8TUL - chains D and E of the 5 polymer chains in the assembly; structure by electron microscopy, 2.80 A resolution.

[Chain D (and E)]
Protein: Magnesium transporter MRS2 homolog, mitochondrial
From: Homo sapiens
Notes: chain E of this document is another copy of the same molecule, construct and numbering; everything in this record applies to it too
Reference sequence: Q9HD23 (MRS2_HUMAN); residue numbers follow UniProt; this construct covers 1-443
Chain sequence (451 residues; each row starts with the number of its first residue):
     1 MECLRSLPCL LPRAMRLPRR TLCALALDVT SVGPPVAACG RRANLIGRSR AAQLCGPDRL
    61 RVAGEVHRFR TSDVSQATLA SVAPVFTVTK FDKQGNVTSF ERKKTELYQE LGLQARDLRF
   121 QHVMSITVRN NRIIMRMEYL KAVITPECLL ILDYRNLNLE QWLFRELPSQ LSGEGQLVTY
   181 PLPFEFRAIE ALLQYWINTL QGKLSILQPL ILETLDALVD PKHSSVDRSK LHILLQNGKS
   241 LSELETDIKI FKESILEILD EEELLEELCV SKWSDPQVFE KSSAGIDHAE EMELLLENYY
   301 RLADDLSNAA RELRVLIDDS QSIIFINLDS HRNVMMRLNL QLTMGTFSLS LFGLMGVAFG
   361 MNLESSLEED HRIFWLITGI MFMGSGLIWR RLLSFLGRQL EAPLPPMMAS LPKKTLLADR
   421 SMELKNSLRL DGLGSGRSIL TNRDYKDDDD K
Disordered / not traced: 1-83, 401-451
Construct notes: expression tag (444-451)
From the paper describing this entry:
  - mutagenesis - R332A, M336A: unchanged growth in response to Mg2+
  - mutagenesis - E291K, R332A/M336A: increased growth in response to Mg2+

[How chain D and chain E interact]
Contacting residue pairs (106; chain D residue first):
  Arg-116(D) with Glu-291(E), salt bridge
  Gln-121(D) with Asn-298(E), hydrogen bond; Leu-302(E); Asp-305(E)
  His-122(D) with Asn-298(E), hydrogen bond; Arg-301(E), hydrogen bond; Leu-302(E); Asp-305(E), salt bridge
  Arg-129(D) with Leu-294(E)
  Ser-224(D) with Asn-333(E), hydrogen bond (backbone-side chain)
  Ser-225(D) with Ser-330(E), hydrogen bond (side chain-backbone); Asn-333(E); Val-334(E)
  Val-226(D) with Ile-326(E), hydrophobic; Ser-330(E), hydrogen bond (backbone-side chain)
  Arg-228(D) with Pro-221(E), hydrogen bond (side chain-backbone); Asn-327(E); Ser-330(E)
  Leu-231(D) with Ile-323(E); Ile-326(E), hydrophobic; Asn-327(E)
  His-232(D) with Val-219(E)
  Leu-235(D) with Val-219(E), hydrophobic; Asp-319(E); Ser-320(E); Ile-323(E), hydrophobic
  Lys-239(D) with Leu-316(E)
  Ser-242(D) with Glu-312(E)
  Glu-243(D) with Glu-312(E)
  Thr-246(D) with Asn-308(E); Arg-311(E), hydrogen bond; Glu-312(E), hydrogen bond
  Lys-249(D) with Asn-308(E), hydrogen bond; Arg-311(E)
  Ile-250(D) with Asn-308(E)
  Arg-314(D) with Asp-319(E), salt bridge
  Gln-321(D) with Ser-322(E), hydrogen bond; Ile-323(E)
  Phe-325(D) with Ser-322(E); Phe-325(E), hydrophobic; Ile-326(E), hydrophobic
  Leu-328(D) with Asp-329(E); Ser-330(E); Arg-332(E), hydrogen bond (backbone-side chain); Asn-333(E), hydrogen bond (backbone-side chain)
  Asp-329(D) with Asp-329(E); Arg-332(E), salt bridge
  His-331(D) with Gln-399(E), hydrogen bond (side chain-backbone); Leu-400(E), hydrogen bond (side chain-backbone)
  Arg-332(D) with Arg-332(E); Asn-333(E); Met-336(E)
  Val-334(D) with Gln-399(E)
  Met-335(D) with Asn-333(E); Met-336(E), hydrophobic; Arg-337(E)
  Met-336(D) with Met-336(E), hydrophobic
  Arg-337(D) with Gln-399(E), hydrogen bond
  Leu-338(D) with Phe-395(E), hydrophobic; Gln-399(E)
  Asn-339(D) with Asn-339(E); Leu-340(E); Thr-343(E), hydrogen bond
  Leu-342(D) with Leu-340(E), hydrophobic; Thr-343(E); Met-344(E), hydrophobic; Phe-347(E), hydrophobic; Leu-392(E), hydrophobic
  Gly-345(D) with Phe-347(E)
  Thr-346(D) with Phe-347(E)
  Leu-349(D) with Phe-347(E), hydrophobic; Ser-350(E); Leu-351(E), hydrophobic; Leu-354(E), hydrophobic
  Gly-353(D) with Leu-354(E)
  Gly-356(D) with Val-357(E); Met-361(E)
  Val-357(D) with Val-357(E)
  Phe-359(D) with Met-361(E); Asn-362(E), hydrogen bond (backbone-backbone); Leu-363(E), hydrophobic
  Gly-360(D) with Gly-360(E); Met-361(E); Asn-362(E), hydrogen bond (backbone-side chain)
  Met-361(D) with Asn-362(E), hydrogen bond (backbone-side chain)
  Asn-362(D) with Asn-362(E)
  Glu-368(D) with Asn-362(E); Glu-364(E)
  Glu-369(D) with Glu-364(E)
  Asp-370(D) with Glu-364(E)
  His-371(D) with Glu-364(E), salt bridge
  Ile-373(D) with Leu-363(E), hydrophobic
  Phe-374(D) with Ala-358(E); Phe-359(E), hydrophobic; Leu-363(E), hydrophobic; Glu-364(E); Ser-365(E)
  Trp-375(D) with Ser-365(E); Leu-367(E), hydrophobic
  Ile-377(D) with Met-361(E), hydrophobic; Leu-363(E), hydrophobic
  Thr-378(D) with Ala-358(E); Met-361(E)
  Met-381(D) with Ala-358(E), hydrophobic
  Phe-382(D) with Met-355(E)
  Trp-389(D) with Phe-347(E), hydrophobic
Other interface residues (no listed pair), chain D (64 interface residues in all): Arg-119, Val-123, Thr-127, Leu-234, Gly-238, Glu-253, Ile-324, Met-355, Ser-365, Leu-367, Ser-385
Other interface residues (no listed pair), chain E (55 interface residues in all): Leu-212, Asp-220, Asp-304, Val-315, His-331, Leu-396

[Summary]
64 residues of chain D face 55 of chain E across their interface; the contacts include 20 hydrogen bonds and 5
salt bridges. Polar pairs include Arg-116(D)/Glu-291(E), His-122(D)/Asp-305(E) and Arg-314(D)/Asp-319(E). The
paper reports that E291K and R332A/M336A of chain D increase growth in response to Mg2+; R332A and M336A of
chain D leave growth in response to Mg2+ unchanged.
Chain D and chain E are both Magnesium transporter MRS2 homolog, mitochondrial (Homo sapiens); the structure,
Cryo-EM structure of the human MRS2 magnesium channel under Mg2+ condition, was determined by electron
microscopy, deposited together with 8TUP.
